8T1E - chains A and B of the 4 polymer chains in the assembly; structure by electron microscopy, 2.77 A resolution.

Chain A (and B):
Molecule: Transient receptor potential cation channel subfamily V member 4, Enhanced green fluorescent protein
Organism: Homo sapiens
Notes: chain B of this document is another copy of the same molecule, construct and numbering; everything in this record applies to it too
Reference sequence: chimeric construct of Q9HBA0, C5MKY7: residues 1-871 from Q9HBA0 (TRPV4_HUMAN) positions 1-871 (same numbers); residues 882-1119 from C5MKY7 positions 2-239 (UniProt number = residue number - 880)
Sequence (1132 residues; numbered 1 to 1132; the number before each row is that of its first residue):
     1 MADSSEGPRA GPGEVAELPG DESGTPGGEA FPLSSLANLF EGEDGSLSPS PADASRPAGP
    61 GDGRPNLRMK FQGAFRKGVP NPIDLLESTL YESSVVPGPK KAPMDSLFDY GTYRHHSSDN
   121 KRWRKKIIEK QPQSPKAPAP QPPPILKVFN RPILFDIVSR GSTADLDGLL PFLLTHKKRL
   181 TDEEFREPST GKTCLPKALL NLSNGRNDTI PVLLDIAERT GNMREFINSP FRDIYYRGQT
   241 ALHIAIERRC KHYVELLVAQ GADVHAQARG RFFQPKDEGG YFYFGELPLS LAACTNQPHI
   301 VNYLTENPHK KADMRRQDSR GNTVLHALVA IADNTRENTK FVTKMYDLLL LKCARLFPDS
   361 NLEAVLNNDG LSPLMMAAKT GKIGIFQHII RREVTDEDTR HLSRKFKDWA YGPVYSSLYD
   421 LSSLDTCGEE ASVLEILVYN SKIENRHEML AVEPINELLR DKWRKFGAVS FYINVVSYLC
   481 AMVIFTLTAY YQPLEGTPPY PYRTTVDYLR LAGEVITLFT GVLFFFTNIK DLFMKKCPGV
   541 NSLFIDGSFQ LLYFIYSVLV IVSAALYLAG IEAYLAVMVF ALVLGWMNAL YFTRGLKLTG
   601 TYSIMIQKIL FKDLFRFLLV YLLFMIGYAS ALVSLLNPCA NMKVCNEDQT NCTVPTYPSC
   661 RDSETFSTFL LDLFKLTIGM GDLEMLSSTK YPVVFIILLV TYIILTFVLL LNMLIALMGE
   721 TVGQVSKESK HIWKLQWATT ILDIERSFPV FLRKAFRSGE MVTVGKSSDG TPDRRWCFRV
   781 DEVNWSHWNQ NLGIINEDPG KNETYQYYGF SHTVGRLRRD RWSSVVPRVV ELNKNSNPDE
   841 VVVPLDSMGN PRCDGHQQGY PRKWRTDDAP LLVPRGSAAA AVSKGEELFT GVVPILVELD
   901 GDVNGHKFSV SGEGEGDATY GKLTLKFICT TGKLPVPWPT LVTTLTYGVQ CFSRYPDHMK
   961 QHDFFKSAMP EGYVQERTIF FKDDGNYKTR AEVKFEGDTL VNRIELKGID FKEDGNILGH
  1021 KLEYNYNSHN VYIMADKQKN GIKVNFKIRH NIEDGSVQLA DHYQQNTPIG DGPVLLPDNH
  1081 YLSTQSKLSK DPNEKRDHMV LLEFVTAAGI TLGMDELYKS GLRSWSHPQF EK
Unresolved in the structure: 1-147, 642-653, 789-1132
Cystine bridges: C639-C660
Sequence notes: linker (872-881); engineered mutation K1087 (Ala207 in C5MKY7); expression tag (1120-1132)
Residues lining bound ligands:
  - 9ZR ([(2R)-2-[(Z)-hexadec-9-enoyl]oxy-3-[oxidanyl-[2-(trimethyl-$l4-azanyl)ethoxy]phosphoryl]oxy-propyl] (Z)-docos-13-enoate), molecule 1: R460, W463, R464, A468, V469, Y472, I473, V476, S477, L596
  - 9ZR, molecule 2: R464, K465, V469, S470, N474, T527, D743, I744, S747, F748, L752, A755, F756
  - 9ZR, molecule 3: I473, N474, S477, Y478, C480, A481, I516, F519, T520, F524, N528, D546, Y553, Y591, F592
  - 9ZR, molecule 4: V475, A589, F592, T593, L596, K597, L598, T599
  - 9ZR, molecule 5: V476, L479, C480, V483, T486, L487, Y490, Y491, W586
  - 9ZR, molecule 6: F485, Y502, L511, E514, T517, S563, A564, Y567, L568, Y574, M578
  - 9ZR, molecule 7: I555, V558, L559, V562, G570, I571, E572, A573, A576, V577, F580, L584, M587, L610
  - 9ZR, molecule 8: F611, F615, L619
  - 9ZR, molecule 9: L619, L623, I626, R661, D662, S663, F666
  - 9ZR, molecule 10: K690, Y691, P692, V693, V694, I697, T701, I704, L705
  - YJ0 ((2R)-2-{[(4-O-hexopyranosyl-beta-D-glucopyranosyl)oxy]methyl}-4-{[(25R)-5beta,14beta,17beta-spirostan-3beta-yl]oxy}butyl 4-O-alpha-D-glucopyranosyl-beta-D-glucopyranoside), molecule 1: L618, L622, M625, L670, L671
  - YJ0, molecule 2: L622, F666, S667, L670
  - YJ0, molecule 3: P692, V693, I696, I697, V700
Swiss-Prot annotation at these positions:
  - region: H812 to E831 (Interaction with calmodulin and ITPR3)
  - motif: G679 to D682 (Selectivity filter)
  - binding site (ATP): K192, K197, N201, Y236 to Q239, R248
  - binding site (a 1,2-diacyl-sn-glycero-3-phospho-(1D-myo-inositol-4,5-bisphosphate)): R249 to K251, N296 to H299, K344
  - binding site (Ca(2+)): D682
  - modified residue: Y110 (Phosphotyrosine), Y253 (Phosphotyrosine), Y805 (Phosphotyrosine), S824 (Phosphoserine)
What the authors report for this chain:
  - mutagenesis - R316A: increased signaling

How chain A and chain B interact:
Contacting residue pairs (89):
  W409(A) - F272(B)  hydrophobic
  W409(A) - Y281(B)  hydrophobic
  Y411(A) - E247(B)
  Y411(A) - F272(B)  hydrophobic
  Y411(A) - F273(B)
  Y411(A) - F282(B)  hydrophobic
  Y411(A) - L291(B)
  G412(A) - E247(B)
  P413(A) - F282(B)
  T486(A) - S630(B)
  A489(A) - S634(B)  hydrogen bond (backbone-side chain)
  Y490(A) - V633(B)  hydrophobic
  Y490(A) - R661(B)
  L494(A) - S634(B)
  L494(A) - L636(B)
  L494(A) - K690(B)  hydrogen bond (backbone-side chain)
  E572(A) - K690(B)
  E572(A) - Y691(B)  hydrogen bond (backbone-side chain)
  A573(A) - Y691(B)  hydrogen bond (backbone-side chain)
  L575(A) - S634(B)
  L575(A) - L635(B)  hydrophobic
  L575(A) - Y691(B)  hydrophobic
  V579(A) - A631(B)
  V579(A) - L635(B)  hydrophobic
  V579(A) - L698(B)  hydrophobic
  F580(A) - V694(B)  hydrophobic
  L582(A) - G627(B)
  L582(A) - S630(B)
  L582(A) - A631(B)
  V583(A) - G627(B)
  V583(A) - Y628(B)  hydrophobic
  V583(A) - A631(B)  hydrophobic
  W586(A) - L623(B)  hydrophobic
  W586(A) - G627(B)
  M587(A) - F624(B)  hydrophobic
  M587(A) - Y628(B)  hydrogen bond
  A589(A) - L623(B)  hydrophobic
  L590(A) - L623(B)  hydrophobic
  L598(A) - R616(B)  hydrogen bond (backbone-side chain)
  Y602(A) - R616(B)
  Y602(A) - F617(B)
  Y602(A) - V620(B)  hydrophobic
  Y602(A) - L710(B)
  Y602(A) - M713(B)
  Y602(A) - L717(B)  hydrophobic
  M605(A) - M713(B)  hydrophobic
  M605(A) - L717(B)  hydrophobic
  I606(A) - L709(B)  hydrophobic
  I606(A) - L710(B)  hydrophobic
  I606(A) - M713(B)
  I609(A) - L709(B)  hydrophobic
  I609(A) - M713(B)  hydrophobic
  L614(A) - V708(B)  hydrophobic
  L614(A) - L709(B)  hydrophobic
  L671(A) - L683(B)  hydrophobic
  F674(A) - I704(B)  hydrophobic
  K675(A) - D682(B)
  K675(A) - L683(B)
  I678(A) - I703(B)  hydrophobic
  I678(A) - F707(B)
  I678(A) - V708(B)  hydrophobic
  G679(A) - G679(B)
  M680(A) - L676(B)
  M680(A) - G681(B)
  M680(A) - D682(B)
  M680(A) - L683(B)  hydrophobic
  L711(A) - N712(B)
  L714(A) - V708(B)
  I715(A) - N712(B)
  I715(A) - I715(B)  hydrophobic
  M718(A) - V708(B)
  M718(A) - L709(B)
  M718(A) - N712(B)
  M718(A) - M713(B)  hydrogen bond (side chain-backbone)
  M718(A) - A716(B)  hydrophobic
  G719(A) - A716(B)
  G719(A) - E720(B)
  V722(A) - A716(B)
  V722(A) - E720(B)
  G723(A) - E720(B)  hydrogen bond (backbone-side chain)
  D781(A) - K276(B)  salt bridge
  W785(A) - I331(B)
  W785(A) - D333(B)
  W785(A) - E337(B)
  W785(A) - N338(B)
  W785(A) - F341(B)
  W788(A) - R249(B)
  W788(A) - T295(B)
  W788(A) - N296(B)
Other interface residues (no listed pair), chain A (45 interface residues in all): Q492, T599, L610, N784
Other interface residues (no listed pair), chain B (59 interface residues in all): Q239, H243, L619, I626, N637, P638, I696, V700, L705

In short:
45 residues of chain A and 59 residues of chain B are in contact, with 8 hydrogen bonds and 1 salt bridge.
Among the polar pairs are D781(A)-K276(B), A489(A)-S634(B) and L494(A)-K690(B). Ligands of chain A: 10 copies
of compound 9ZR and 3 copies of compound YJ0. From the paper: R316A of chain A increases signaling.
Both chains are Transient receptor potential cation channel subfamily V member 4, Enhanced green fluorescent
protein (Homo sapiens). Entry 8T1E (Closed-state cryo-EM structure of full-length human TRPV4 in the presence
of 4a-PDD) was determined by electron microscopy together with 8T1B, 8T1C, 8T1D and 8T1F from the same study.
